PDB entry 7UR4 | electron microscopy, 3.34 A resolution | chains A and J of the 9 polymer chains in the assembly

Chain A:
Name: Fusion glycoprotein F0
Organism: Human metapneumovirus
UniProtKB: H6X1Z1 (H6X1Z1_9MONO); residues 1-490 here = UniProt positions 1-490
Amino-acid sequence (551 residues; row label = number of the first residue in the row):
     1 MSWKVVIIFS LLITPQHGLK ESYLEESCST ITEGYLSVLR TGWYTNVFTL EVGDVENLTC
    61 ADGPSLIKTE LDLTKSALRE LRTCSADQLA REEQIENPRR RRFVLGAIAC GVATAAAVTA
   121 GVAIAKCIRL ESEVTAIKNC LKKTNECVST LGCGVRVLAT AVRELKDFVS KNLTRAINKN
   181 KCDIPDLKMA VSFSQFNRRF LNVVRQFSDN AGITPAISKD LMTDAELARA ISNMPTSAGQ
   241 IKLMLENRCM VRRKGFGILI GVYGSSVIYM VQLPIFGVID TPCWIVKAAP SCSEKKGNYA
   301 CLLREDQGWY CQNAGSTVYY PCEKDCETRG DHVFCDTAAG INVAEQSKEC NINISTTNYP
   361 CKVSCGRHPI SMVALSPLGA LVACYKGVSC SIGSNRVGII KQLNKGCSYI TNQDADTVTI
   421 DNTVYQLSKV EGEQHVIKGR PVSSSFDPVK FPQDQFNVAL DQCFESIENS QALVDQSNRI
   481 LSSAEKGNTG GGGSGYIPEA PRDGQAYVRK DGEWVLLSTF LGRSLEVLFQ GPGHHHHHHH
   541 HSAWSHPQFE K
Not modelled in the structure: 1-18, 86-102, 467-551
Cystine bridges: Cys-28/Cys-407, Cys-60/Cys-182, Cys-110/Cys-322, Cys-127/Cys-153, Cys-140/Cys-147, Cys-283/Cys-311, Cys-292/Cys-301, Cys-326/Cys-335, Cys-350/Cys-361, Cys-365/Cys-463, Cys-384/Cys-390
Glycans and other covalent adducts: N-acetylglucosamine (NAG) linked to Asn-57, Asn-172, Asn-353
Sequence notes: engineered mutation Cys-84 (Val in H6X1Z1), Arg-100 (Gln in H6X1Z1), Arg-101 (Ser in H6X1Z1), Cys-110 (Leu in H6X1Z1), Cys-127 (Thr in H6X1Z1), Cys-140 (Ala in H6X1Z1), Cys-147 (Ala in H6X1Z1), Cys-153 (Asn in H6X1Z1), Pro-185 (Ala in H6X1Z1), Lys-219 (Leu in H6X1Z1), Ile-231 (Val in H6X1Z1), Cys-249 (Ala in H6X1Z1), Cys-322 (Asn in H6X1Z1), Cys-365 (Thr in H6X1Z1), Gln-453 (Glu in H6X1Z1), Cys-463 (Val in H6X1Z1); expression tag (491-551)
From the paper describing this entry:
  - post-translational modification sites: Asn-57, Asn-172 (citing earlier work)

Chain J:
Name: MPV467 Fab Light chain
Organism: Homo sapiens
Notes: antibody fragment or engineered binder
Amino-acid sequence (211 residues; each row starts with the number of its first residue; note: 1 number in that range is skipped by the numbering (no residue carries it; nothing is unmodelled there); a row labelled like 95A-95B holds insertion residues (95A, then the next letters in order)):
     3 ELTQDPA
    11 VSVALGQTVR ITCQGDSLRN YFAGWYQQKP GQAPLLVLYG ENIRPSGIPD RFSGSSSGNT
    71 VSLTITGAQA EDEADYYCNS RDNSG
95A-95B NH
    96 WVFGGGTRLT V
  106A L
   107 GQPKAAPSVT LFPPSSEELQ ANKATLVCLI SDFYPGAVTV AWKADSSPVK AGVETTTPSK
   167 QSNNKYAASS YLSLTPEQWK SHRSYSCQVT HEGSTVEKTV APTEC
Not modelled in the structure: 107-211
Cystine bridges: Cys-23/Cys-88

How chain A and chain J interact:
Contacting residue pairs (8; chain A residue first):
  Arg-229(A) with Tyr-49(J); Ile-53(J)
  Ser-232(A) with Ile-53(J)
  Ser-237(A) with Asn-30(J)
  Ala-238(A) with Asn-30(J), hydrogen bond (backbone-backbone)
  Ile-241(A) with Phe-32(J), hydrophobic
  Lys-242(A) with Ser-66(J)
  Leu-245(A) with Glu-51(J)
Interface residues without a listed pair, chain A (8 interface residues in all): Ala-228
Interface residues without a listed pair, chain J (8 interface residues in all): Leu-28, Tyr-31

Summary:
The chain A/chain J interface involves 8 residues from each chain, with 1 hydrogen bond. The hydrogen-bonded
pair Ala-238(A)/Asn-30(J) is a backbone contact. Covalently linked N-acetylglucosamine: at Asn-57(A),
Asn-172(A) and Asn-353(A). The paper reports modification sites Asn-57(A) and Asn-172(A).
Chain A is Fusion glycoprotein F0 (Human metapneumovirus) and chain J is MPV467 Fab Light chain (Homo
sapiens); the structure, Cryo-EM Structure of the Neutralizing Antibody MPV467 in Complex with Prefusion Human
Metapneumovirus F Glycoprotein, was determined by electron microscopy.
